PDB entry 4C3H | X-ray diffraction, 3.27 A resolution | chains A and I of the 14 polymer chains in the assembly

Chain A:
Protein: DNA-directed RNA polymerase I subunit RPA190
Source organism: Saccharomyces cerevisiae
Notes: EC 2.7.7.6
UniProtKB: P10964 (RPA1_YEAST); numbering as in UniProt (aligned over 1-1664)
Amino-acid sequence (1664 residues; numbered 1 to 1664; the number before each row is that of its first residue):
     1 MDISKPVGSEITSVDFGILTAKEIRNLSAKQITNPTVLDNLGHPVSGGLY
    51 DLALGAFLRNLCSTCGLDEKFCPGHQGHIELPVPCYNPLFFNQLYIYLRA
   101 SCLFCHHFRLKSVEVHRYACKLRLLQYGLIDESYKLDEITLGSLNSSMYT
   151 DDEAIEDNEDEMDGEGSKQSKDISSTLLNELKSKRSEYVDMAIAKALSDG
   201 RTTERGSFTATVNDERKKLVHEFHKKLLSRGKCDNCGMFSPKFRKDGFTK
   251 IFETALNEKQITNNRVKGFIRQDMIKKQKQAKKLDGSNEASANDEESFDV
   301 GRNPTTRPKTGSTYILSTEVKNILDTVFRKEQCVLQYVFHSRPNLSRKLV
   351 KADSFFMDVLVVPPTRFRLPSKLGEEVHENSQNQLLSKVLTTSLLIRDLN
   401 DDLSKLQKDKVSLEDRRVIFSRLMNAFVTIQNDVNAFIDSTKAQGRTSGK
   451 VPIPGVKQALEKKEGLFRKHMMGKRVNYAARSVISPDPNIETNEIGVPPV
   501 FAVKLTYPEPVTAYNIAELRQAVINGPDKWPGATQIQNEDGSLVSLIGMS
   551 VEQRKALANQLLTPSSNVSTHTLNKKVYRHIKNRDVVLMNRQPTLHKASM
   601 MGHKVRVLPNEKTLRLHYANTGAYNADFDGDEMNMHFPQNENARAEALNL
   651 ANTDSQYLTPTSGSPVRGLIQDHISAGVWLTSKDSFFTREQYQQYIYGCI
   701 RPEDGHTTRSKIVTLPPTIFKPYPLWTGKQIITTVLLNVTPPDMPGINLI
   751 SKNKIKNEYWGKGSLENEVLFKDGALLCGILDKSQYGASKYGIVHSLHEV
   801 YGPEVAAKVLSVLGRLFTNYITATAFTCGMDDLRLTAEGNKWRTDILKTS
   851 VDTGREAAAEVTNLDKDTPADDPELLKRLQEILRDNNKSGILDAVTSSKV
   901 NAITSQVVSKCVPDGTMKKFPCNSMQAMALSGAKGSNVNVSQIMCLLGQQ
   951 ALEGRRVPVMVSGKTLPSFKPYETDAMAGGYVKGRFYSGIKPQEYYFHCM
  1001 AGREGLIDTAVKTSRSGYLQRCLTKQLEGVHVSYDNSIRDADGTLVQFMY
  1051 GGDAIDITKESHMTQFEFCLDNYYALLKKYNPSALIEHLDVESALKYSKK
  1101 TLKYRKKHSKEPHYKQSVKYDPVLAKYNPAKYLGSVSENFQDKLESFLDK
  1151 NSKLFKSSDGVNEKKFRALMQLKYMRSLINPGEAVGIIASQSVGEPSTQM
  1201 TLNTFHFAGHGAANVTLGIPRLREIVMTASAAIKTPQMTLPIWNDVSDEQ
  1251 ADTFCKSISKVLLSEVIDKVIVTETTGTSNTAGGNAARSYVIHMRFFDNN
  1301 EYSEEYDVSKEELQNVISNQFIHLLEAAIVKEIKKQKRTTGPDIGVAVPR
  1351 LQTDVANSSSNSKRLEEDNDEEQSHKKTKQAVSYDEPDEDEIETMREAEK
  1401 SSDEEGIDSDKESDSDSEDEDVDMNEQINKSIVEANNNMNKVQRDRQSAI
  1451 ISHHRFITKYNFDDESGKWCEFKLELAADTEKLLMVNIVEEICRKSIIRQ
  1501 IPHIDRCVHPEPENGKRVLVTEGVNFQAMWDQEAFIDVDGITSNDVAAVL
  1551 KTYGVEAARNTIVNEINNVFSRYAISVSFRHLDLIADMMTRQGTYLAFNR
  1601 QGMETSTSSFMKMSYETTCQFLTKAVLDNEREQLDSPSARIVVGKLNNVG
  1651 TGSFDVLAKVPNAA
Unresolved in the structure: 142-171, 276-311, 407-409, 448-450, 1154-1159, 1206-1213, 1279-1286, 1353-1360, 1400-1437, 1664
Ion coordination: Zn2+ site 1: C62, C65, C72, H75; Zn2+ site 2: C102, C105, C233, C236

Chain I:
Protein: DNA-directed RNA polymerase I subunit RPA12
Source organism: Saccharomyces cerevisiae
UniProtKB: P32529 (RPA12_YEAST); numbering as in UniProt (aligned over 1-125)
Amino-acid sequence (125 residues; row label = number of the first residue in the row):
     1 MSVVGSLIFCLDCGDLLENPNAVLGSNVECSQCKAIYPKSQFSNLKVVTT
    51 TADDAFPSSLRAKKSVVKTSLKKNELKDGATIKEKCPQCGNEEMNYHTLQ
   101 LRSADEGATVFYTCTSCGYKFRTNN
Unresolved in the structure: 1
Ion coordination: Zn2+ site 1: C10, C13, C33; Zn2+ site 2: C86, C89, C114, C117

How chain A and chain I interact:
Contacting residue pairs (113):
  K756(A) - E92(I)  salt bridge
  Y759(A) - K83(I)  hydrogen bond
  V861(A) - V67(I)
  V861(A) - K68(I)  hydrogen bond (backbone-backbone)
  T862(A) - V66(I)
  T862(A) - V67(I)
  N863(A) - V66(I)  hydrogen bond (side chain-backbone)
  N863(A) - V67(I)
  N863(A) - K68(I)
  R878(A) - V66(I)
  R878(A) - V67(I)
  E881(A) - S65(I)  hydrogen bond
  E881(A) - V66(I)
  E881(A) - V67(I)
  I882(A) - V67(I)  hydrophobic
  N887(A) - T69(I)  hydrogen bond (side chain-backbone)
  K888(A) - S65(I)
  K888(A) - V67(I)
  I891(A) - K68(I)
  I891(A) - T69(I)
  I891(A) - S70(I)
  I891(A) - L71(I)  hydrophobic
  A894(A) - L71(I)  hydrophobic
  V895(A) - L71(I)  hydrophobic
  S898(A) - K77(I)
  N901(A) - D78(I)
  N901(A) - G79(I)
  N901(A) - A80(I)
  T904(A) - A80(I)
  T904(A) - Y96(I)
  S905(A) - T81(I)
  V908(A) - I82(I)  hydrophobic
  V912(A) - K83(I)
  P913(A) - K83(I)
  K934(A) - N125(I)
  G935(A) - N125(I)  hydrogen bond (backbone-side chain)
  S936(A) - E84(I)
  S936(A) - V110(I)
  S936(A) - Y112(I)  hydrogen bond
  N937(A) - I82(I)
  N937(A) - K83(I)
  V938(A) - I82(I)
  V938(A) - Y96(I)  hydrophobic
  V938(A) - T98(I)
  V938(A) - V110(I)  hydrophobic
  V938(A) - Y112(I)
  A951(A) - H97(I)
  G1002(A) - Q100(I)
  G1005(A) - L99(I)
  G1005(A) - Q100(I)
  L1006(A) - Q100(I)  hydrogen bond (backbone-backbone)
  L1006(A) - S103(I)
  L1006(A) - A104(I)
  T1009(A) - L101(I)
  T1009(A) - R102(I)  hydrogen bond (side chain-backbone)
  Q1199(A) - R122(I)
  L1202(A) - F111(I)  hydrophobic
  F1205(A) - K120(I)
  S1264(A) - F56(I)
  E1265(A) - S58(I)
  I1267(A) - F56(I)  hydrophobic
  D1268(A) - R61(I)  salt bridge
  K1269(A) - T51(I)
  V1270(A) - T49(I)
  V1270(A) - T50(I)
  V1270(A) - T51(I)  hydrogen bond (backbone-backbone)
  V1270(A) - F56(I)  hydrophobic
  I1271(A) - V48(I)  hydrophobic
  I1271(A) - T49(I)
  I1271(A) - T50(I)
  V1272(A) - V47(I)
  V1272(A) - V48(I)
  V1272(A) - T49(I)  hydrogen bond (backbone-side chain)
  T1273(A) - V47(I)
  T1273(A) - V48(I)
  E1274(A) - S6(I)
  E1274(A) - L45(I)
  E1274(A) - K46(I)
  E1274(A) - V47(I)  hydrogen bond (backbone-backbone)
  T1275(A) - L45(I)  hydrogen bond (side chain-backbone)
  T1275(A) - K46(I)
  T1276(A) - N21(I)  hydrogen bond
  T1276(A) - N44(I)
  T1276(A) - L45(I)  hydrogen bond (backbone-backbone)
  G1277(A) - N44(I)
  T1278(A) - N21(I)
  R1288(A) - N19(I)
  F1297(A) - L60(I)  hydrophobic
  F1297(A) - R61(I)
  F1297(A) - K64(I)
  E1301(A) - L60(I)
  E1301(A) - K64(I)  salt bridge
  Y1302(A) - L60(I)
  E1305(A) - S59(I)  hydrogen bond
  E1305(A) - L60(I)
  E1305(A) - K63(I)  salt bridge
  Y1306(A) - S58(I)
  Y1306(A) - S59(I)  hydrogen bond
  Y1306(A) - L60(I)  hydrogen bond (side chain-backbone)
  N1369(A) - R102(I)
  N1369(A) - S103(I)
  A1478(A) - N21(I)
  K1482(A) - S6(I)
  V1486(A) - T49(I)
  E1490(A) - T51(I)  hydrogen bond
  E1490(A) - A52(I)  hydrogen bond (side chain-backbone)
  E1490(A) - A55(I)
  E1490(A) - F56(I)
  C1493(A) - F56(I)  hydrophobic
  R1494(A) - A55(I)  hydrogen bond (side chain-backbone)
  H1509(A) - K73(I)  hydrogen bond (backbone-side chain)
  A1574(A) - Y119(I)
  A1574(A) - K120(I)
Other interface residues (no listed pair), chain A (73 interface residues in all): D629, K783, E860, G932, N939, S941, Q942, D1370, P1510, E1511, R1572
Other interface residues (no listed pair), chain I (56 interface residues in all): P57, D105, A108

Overview:
Chain A and chain I form an interface of 73 and 56 residues respectively, with 22 hydrogen bonds and 4 salt
bridges. Polar pairs include K756(A)-E92(I), D1268(A)-R61(I) and E1301(A)-K64(I). C62(A), C65(A), C72(A) and
H75(A) form the Zn2+ site 1.
Chain A is DNA-directed RNA polymerase I subunit RPA190 and chain I is DNA-directed RNA polymerase I subunit
RPA12, both from Saccharomyces cerevisiae; the structure, Structure of 14-subunit RNA polymerase I at 3.27 A
resolution, crystal form C2-93, was determined by X-ray diffraction together with 4C3I and 4C3J from the same
study.
